1OLQ - chain A; structure by X-ray diffraction, 1.70 A resolution.

== Chain A ==
Molecule: Endo-beta-1,4-glucanase
From: Trichoderma reesei
Notes: EC 3.2.1.4
UniProt: O00095 (O00095_HYPJE); residues 1-218 here correspond to UniProt positions 17-234 (UniProt number = residue number + 16)
Sequence (218 residues; numbered 1 to 218; the number before each row is that of its first residue):
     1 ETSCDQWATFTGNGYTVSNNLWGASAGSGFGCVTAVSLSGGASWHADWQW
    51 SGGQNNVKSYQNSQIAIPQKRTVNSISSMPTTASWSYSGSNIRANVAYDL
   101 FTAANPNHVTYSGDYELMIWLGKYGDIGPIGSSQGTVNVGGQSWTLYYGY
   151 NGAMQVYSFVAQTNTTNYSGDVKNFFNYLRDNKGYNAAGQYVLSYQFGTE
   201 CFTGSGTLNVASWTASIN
Sequence notes: engineered mutation Cys201 (Pro217 in O00095)
Modified positions: Glu1 (pyroglutamic acid; PCA)
Disulfides: Cys4-Cys32
Glycans and other covalent adducts: N-acetylglucosamine (NAG) linked to Asn164

== Summary ==
Chain A is Endo-beta-1,4-glucanase (Trichoderma reesei); the structure, The Trichoderma reesei cel12a P201C
mutant, structure at 1.7 A resolution, was determined by X-ray diffraction (same publication as 1OLR).
